5AA5 - chains I and M of the 12 polymer chains in the assembly; structure by X-ray diffraction, 2.50 A resolution.

Chain I:
Protein: Nife-hydrogenase large subunit, hofg
Organism: Cupriavidus necator
Notes: EC 1.12.99.6
UniProtKB: Q7WXQ3 (Q7WXQ3_CUPNH); numbering as in UniProt (aligned over 1-579)
Amino-acid sequence (579 residues; row label = number of the first residue in the row):
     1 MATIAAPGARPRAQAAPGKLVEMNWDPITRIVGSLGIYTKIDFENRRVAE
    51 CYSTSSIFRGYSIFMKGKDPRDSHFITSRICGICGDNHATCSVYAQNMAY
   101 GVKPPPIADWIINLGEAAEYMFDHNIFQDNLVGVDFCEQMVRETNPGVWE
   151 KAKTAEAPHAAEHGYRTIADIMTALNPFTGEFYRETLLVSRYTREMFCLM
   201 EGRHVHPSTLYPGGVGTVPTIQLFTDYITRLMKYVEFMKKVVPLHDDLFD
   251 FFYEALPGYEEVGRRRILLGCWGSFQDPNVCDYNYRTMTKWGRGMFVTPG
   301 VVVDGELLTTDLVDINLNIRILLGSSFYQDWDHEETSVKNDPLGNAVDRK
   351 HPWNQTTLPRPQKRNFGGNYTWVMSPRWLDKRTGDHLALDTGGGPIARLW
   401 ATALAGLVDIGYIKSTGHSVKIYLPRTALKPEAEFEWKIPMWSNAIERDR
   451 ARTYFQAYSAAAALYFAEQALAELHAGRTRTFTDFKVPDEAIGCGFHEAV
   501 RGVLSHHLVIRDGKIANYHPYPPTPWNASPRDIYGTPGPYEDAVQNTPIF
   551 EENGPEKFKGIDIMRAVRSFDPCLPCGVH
Unresolved in the structure: 1-19
Cystine bridges: Cys84-Cys576
Residues lining bound ligands: ni-fe reduced active center (NFU; formyl[bis(hydrocyanato-1kappaC)]ironnickel(Fe-Ni)): Cys81, Ile83, Cys84, Asn87, His88, Ala499, Val500, Arg501, Leu504, Pro522, Pro523, Thr524, Pro525, Cys573, Cys576

Chain M:
Protein: Nife-hydrogenase small subunit, hofk
Organism: Cupriavidus necator
Notes: EC 1.12.99.6
UniProtKB: Q7WXQ4 (Q7WXQ4_CUPNH); residues 1-351 here = UniProt positions 1-351
Amino-acid sequence (351 residues; each row starts with the number of its first residue):
     1 MAEQAVPYGRKTQHTPALKEVHILWITAGLGCDGDSVSITAASQPSVEDV
    51 VLGAIPGLPKVHLHNPVLAYENGDEFMAPFHKAARGEIDNFVLVLEGSIP
   101 NERINGEGYWAAMGTDPQTHQPITIPEWLDRLAPKALAVVGAGTCATYGG
   151 IHAMEGNPTGCMGLADYLGWQWKSRAGLPIVNVPGCPVQPDNFMETLLYL
   201 LYQLAGLAPMIPLDEALRPKWLFTRTVHDGCDRAGSYEQAIFATEYGNPN
   251 CIVKLGCWGPVVQCNVPKRGWIAGVGGCPNVGGICIGCTMPGFPDKFMPF
   301 MDAPPGAVLSSNLIKSYGPLIRSLRKLTKDTLNDEPKWRHNQPVLTTGYR
   351 G
Unresolved in the structure: 1-4, 350-351
Residues lining bound ligands:
  - malonic acid (MLA): Tyr237, Val253, Pro260, Val261, Pro304, Gly306, Ala307, Ser310
  - 4Fe-4S cluster (SF4), molecule 1: Gly31, Cys32, Asp33, Gly34, Asp35, Glu96, Gly97, Gly143, Thr144, Cys145, Ile151, His152, Gly185, Cys186, Pro187
  - 4Fe-4S cluster (SF4), molecule 2: Val227, His228, Cys231, Arg233, Ala234, Tyr237, Cys251, Ile252, Val253, Cys257, Gly259, Pro260, Pro279
  - 4Fe-4S cluster (SF4), molecule 3: Val227, Val262, Cys264, Val266, Pro267, Trp271, Cys278, Pro279, Ile284, Cys285, Ile286, Gly287, Cys288, Thr289
From the paper describing this entry:
  - mutagenesis - D35S: decreased catalytic activity on O2

Interface between chain I and chain M:
Residue-residue contacts (151):
  Trp25(I) - Asn72(M)
  Asp26(I) - Gly73(M)
  Asp26(I) - Asp74(M)
  Asp26(I) - Met113(M)
  Pro27(I) - Asn72(M)
  Pro27(I) - Gly73(M)  hydrogen bond (backbone-backbone)
  Pro27(I) - Met77(M)
  Ile28(I) - Asn72(M)
  Thr29(I) - Pro66(M)
  Thr29(I) - Ala69(M)
  Thr29(I) - Glu71(M)  hydrogen bond (side chain-backbone)
  Thr29(I) - Asn72(M)  hydrogen bond (backbone-side chain)
  Thr29(I) - Phe76(M)
  Arg30(I) - Pro66(M)  hydrogen bond (backbone-backbone)
  Arg30(I) - Val67(M)
  Arg30(I) - Ala69(M)
  Arg30(I) - Tyr70(M)  hydrogen bond (side chain-backbone)
  Ile31(I) - Val67(M)
  Val32(I) - Cys32(M)
  Val32(I) - Asp33(M)
  Gly33(I) - Asp33(M)  hydrogen bond (backbone-side chain)
  Tyr38(I) - Thr115(M)
  Ser56(I) - Tyr109(M)
  Ser56(I) - Trp110(M)
  Ser56(I) - Ala111(M)
  Ser56(I) - Ala112(M)  hydrogen bond (backbone-backbone)
  Ile57(I) - Ala28(M)
  Ile57(I) - Gly29(M)
  Ile57(I) - Leu30(M)  hydrophobic
  Ile57(I) - Trp110(M)
  Ile57(I) - Ala111(M)  hydrophobic
  Phe58(I) - Leu30(M)
  Phe58(I) - Trp110(M)  hydrogen bond (backbone-backbone)
  Phe58(I) - Thr159(M)
  Arg59(I) - Leu30(M)
  Arg59(I) - Gly31(M)  hydrogen bond (side chain-backbone)
  Arg59(I) - Cys32(M)
  Arg59(I) - His152(M)  hydrogen bond
  Tyr61(I) - Ile151(M)
  Tyr61(I) - His152(M)  hydrogen bond
  Ile63(I) - Gly156(M)
  Ile63(I) - Pro158(M)  hydrophobic
  Phe64(I) - Met154(M)  hydrophobic
  Phe64(I) - Gly156(M)
  Phe64(I) - Asn157(M)
  Lys68(I) - Met154(M)  hydrogen bond
  Lys68(I) - Glu155(M)  hydrogen bond (side chain-backbone)
  Asp69(I) - Pro299(M)
  Arg71(I) - Pro299(M)
  Arg71(I) - Met301(M)
  Arg71(I) - Asp302(M)  salt bridge
  Asp72(I) - Met298(M)
  Asp72(I) - Pro299(M)
  Asp72(I) - Phe300(M)  hydrogen bond (side chain-backbone)
  His74(I) - Met301(M)
  Phe75(I) - Ile284(M)  hydrophobic
  Phe75(I) - Phe300(M)  hydrophobic
  Phe75(I) - Met301(M)  hydrophobic
  Ile76(I) - Ile151(M)  hydrophobic
  Ile76(I) - Met298(M)  hydrophobic
  Arg79(I) - Cys32(M)
  Arg79(I) - Ile151(M)
  Arg79(I) - His152(M)
  Arg79(I) - Cys186(M)  hydrogen bond (side chain-backbone)
  Arg79(I) - Ile286(M)
  Ile80(I) - Cys32(M)
  Cys81(I) - Cys32(M)
  Gly82(I) - Cys32(M)  hydrogen bond (backbone-backbone)
  Gly82(I) - Gly34(M)
  Gly82(I) - Val37(M)
  Ile126(I) - Thr40(M)
  Leu131(I) - Val67(M)
  Leu131(I) - Leu68(M)  hydrophobic
  Val134(I) - Tyr70(M)  hydrophobic
  Gln139(I) - Tyr70(M)  hydrogen bond (backbone-side chain)
  Met140(I) - Tyr70(M)  hydrogen bond (backbone-side chain)
  Glu143(I) - Tyr70(M)  hydrogen bond
  Pro177(I) - Tyr70(M)  hydrophobic
  Phe178(I) - Glu48(M)
  Phe178(I) - Val51(M)  hydrophobic
  Leu187(I) - Glu48(M)
  Arg191(I) - Thr40(M)  hydrogen bond (side chain-backbone)
  Arg191(I) - Ala41(M)
  Arg191(I) - Ala42(M)  hydrogen bond (side chain-backbone)
  Arg191(I) - Ser43(M)
  Arg191(I) - Ser46(M)
  Arg191(I) - Glu48(M)  salt bridge
  Arg194(I) - Val37(M)  hydrogen bond (side chain-backbone)
  Arg194(I) - Thr40(M)  hydrogen bond (side chain-backbone)
  Arg194(I) - Ala41(M)
  Arg194(I) - Ile272(M)
  Glu195(I) - Ala273(M)
  Glu195(I) - Val275(M)
  Cys198(I) - Trp271(M)
  Cys198(I) - Val275(M)  hydrophobic
  Leu199(I) - Val275(M)  hydrophobic
  Gly202(I) - Gly276(M)
  Gly202(I) - Gly277(M)  hydrogen bond (backbone-backbone)
  Arg203(I) - Cys186(M)  hydrogen bond (side chain-backbone)
  Arg203(I) - Pro187(M)
  Arg203(I) - Trp271(M)
  Arg203(I) - Gly277(M)
  Arg203(I) - Cys278(M)  hydrogen bond
  Arg203(I) - Cys288(M)
  His204(I) - Pro187(M)
  His204(I) - Trp271(M)  hydrogen bond (backbone-side chain)
  His206(I) - Cys186(M)
  His206(I) - Pro187(M)
  Ser208(I) - Gly277(M)  hydrogen bond (side chain-backbone)
  Ser208(I) - Cys278(M)
  Ser208(I) - Gly283(M)
  Thr209(I) - Val281(M)
  Thr209(I) - Gly282(M)
  Thr209(I) - Gly283(M)
  Tyr211(I) - Tyr246(M)  hydrophobic
  Tyr211(I) - Gly282(M)  hydrogen bond (side chain-backbone)
  Tyr211(I) - Gly283(M)
  Tyr211(I) - Ile284(M)  hydrogen bond (side chain-backbone)
  Tyr211(I) - Met301(M)  hydrophobic
  Pro212(I) - Met301(M)
  Val215(I) - Gly247(M)
  Gly216(I) - Gly247(M)
  Gly216(I) - Val281(M)
  Gly216(I) - Gly282(M)
  Val218(I) - Arg233(M)
  Val218(I) - Gly247(M)
  Arg230(I) - Val275(M)
  Phe327(I) - Tyr109(M)
  Pro361(I) - Asn105(M)
  Pro361(I) - Gly108(M)
  Pro361(I) - Trp110(M)  hydrophobic
  Gln362(I) - Glu107(M)
  Gln362(I) - Gly108(M)
  Gln362(I) - Tyr109(M)
  Lys363(I) - Glu107(M)  salt bridge
  Lys363(I) - Gln121(M)
  Arg364(I) - Tyr109(M)
  Arg364(I) - Thr115(M)
  Arg364(I) - Gln121(M)
  Arg364(I) - Pro122(M)
  Trp372(I) - Tyr109(M)  hydrogen bond (side chain-backbone)
  Trp372(I) - Trp110(M)  hydrophobic
  Arg480(I) - Glu245(M)
  Thr481(I) - Tyr246(M)
  Thr481(I) - Gly247(M)
  Phe482(I) - Glu245(M)
  Phe482(I) - Tyr246(M)
  Lys559(I) - Tyr70(M)
  Lys559(I) - Glu75(M)
  Met564(I) - Asn72(M)  hydrogen bond
  Pro575(I) - Cys32(M)
Also at the interface, not in a pair above, chain I (79 interface residues in all): Asn24, Ser34, Gly60, Ile83, Phe122, Cys137, Leu188, Ser190, Val205, Thr217, Pro359, Phe485, Arg568
Also at the interface, not in a pair above, chain M (76 interface residues in all): Ser38, Val47, Leu52, His120, Asn248, Pro249

Overview:
79 residues of chain I and 76 residues of chain M are in contact, with 32 hydrogen bonds and 3 salt bridges.
Polar pairs include Arg71(I)-Asp302(M), Arg191(I)-Glu48(M) and Lys363(I)-Glu107(M). Ligands of chain I: ni-fe
reduced active center. The paper reports that D35S of chain M reduces catalytic activity on O2.
Chain I is Nife-hydrogenase large subunit, hofg and chain M is Nife-hydrogenase small subunit, hofk, both from
Cupriavidus necator; the structure, Actinobacterial-type NiFe-hydrogenase from Ralstonia eutropha H16 at 2.85
Angstrom resolution, was determined by X-ray diffraction.
